1FO3 - chain A; structure by X-ray diffraction, 1.75 A resolution.

[Chain A]
Molecule: ALPHA1,2-mannosidase
Source organism: Homo sapiens
Notes: EC 3.2.1.24; fragment: c-terminal catalytic domain; engineered mutation(s): DELETION MUTANT
UniProtKB: Q9UKM7 (MA1B1_HUMAN); numbering as in UniProt; present here: 239-241, 243-699
Sequence (460 residues; each row starts with the number of its first residue; note: 1 number in that range is skipped by the numbering (no residue carries it; nothing is unmodelled there)):
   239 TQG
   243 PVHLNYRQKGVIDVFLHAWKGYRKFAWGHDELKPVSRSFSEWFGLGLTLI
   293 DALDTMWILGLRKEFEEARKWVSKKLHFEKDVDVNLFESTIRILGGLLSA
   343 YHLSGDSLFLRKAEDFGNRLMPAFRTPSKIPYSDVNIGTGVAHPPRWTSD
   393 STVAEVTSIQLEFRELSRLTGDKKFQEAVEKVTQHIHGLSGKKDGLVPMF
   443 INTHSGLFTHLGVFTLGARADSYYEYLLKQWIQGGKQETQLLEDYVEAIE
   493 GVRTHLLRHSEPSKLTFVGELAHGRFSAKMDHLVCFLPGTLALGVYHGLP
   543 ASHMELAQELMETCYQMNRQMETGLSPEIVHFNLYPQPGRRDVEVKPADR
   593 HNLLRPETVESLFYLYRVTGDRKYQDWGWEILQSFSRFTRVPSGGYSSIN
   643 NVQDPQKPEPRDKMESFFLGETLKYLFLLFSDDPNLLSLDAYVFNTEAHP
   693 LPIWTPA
Not modelled in the structure: 239, 389-390, 698-699
UniProt features mapped onto this chain:
  - active site: Glu330 (Proton donor), Asp463, Glu570 (Proton donor), Glu599
  - binding site (Ca(2+)): Thr688
  - natural variant: Arg334 (R334C: In RAFQS), Glu397 (E397K: In RAFQS)
  - mutagenesis: Glu330 (E330Q: About 44-fold reduction in K(cat), slight reduction in K(m), about 100-fold increase in binding affinity for Man(9)GlcnAc(2) but no change in binding affinity for the inhibitor, dMNJ ...), Asp463 (D463N: Some reduction in K(cat) but no change in K(m), abolishes almost all binding to Man(9)GlcnAc(2) but reduced binding to the inhibitor dMNJ by about 73-fold ...), His524 (H524A: About 4-fold reduction in K(cat)), Glu599 (E599Q: Very significant reduction in K(cat), 4-fold weaker binding affinity for Man(9)GlcnAc(2) but about 1000-fold reduction in binding affinity for the inhibitor, dMNJ ...)
Disulfides: Cys527-Cys556
Bound ions: Ca2+: Thr688 (together with kifunensine)
Residues lining bound ligands: kifunensine (KIF): Glu330, Ile333, Arg334, Ala460, Asp463, Leu525, Arg597, Pro598, Glu599, Phe659, Glu663, Thr688, Glu689

[In short]
Ligands of chain A: kifunensine. UniProt lists 4 active-site residues, Ca2+-binding residue Thr688 and 4
mutagenesis sites.
Chain A is ALPHA1,2-mannosidase (Homo sapiens); the structure, Crystal structure of human class I
ALPHA1,2-mannosidase in complex with kifunensine, was determined by X-ray diffraction together with 1FMI and
1FO2 from the same study.
